1Z5S - chains A and C of the 4 polymer chains in the assembly; structure by X-ray diffraction, 3.01 A resolution.

Chain A:
Molecule: Ubiquitin-conjugating enzyme E2 I
From: Homo sapiens
Notes: EC 6.3.2.19
UniProtKB: P63279 (UBE2I_HUMAN); residue numbers follow UniProt; this construct covers 1-158
Sequence (158 residues; row label = number of the first residue in the row):
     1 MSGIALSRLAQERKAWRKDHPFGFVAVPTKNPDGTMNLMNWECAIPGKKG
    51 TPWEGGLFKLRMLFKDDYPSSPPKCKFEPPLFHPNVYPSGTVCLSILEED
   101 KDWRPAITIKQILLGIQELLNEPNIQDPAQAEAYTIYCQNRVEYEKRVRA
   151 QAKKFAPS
Disordered / not traced: 1, 158
UniProt features mapped onto this chain:
  - region: Arg-13 to Lys-18 (Interaction with SUMO1)
  - active site: Cys-93 (Glycyl thioester intermediate)
  - site: Ile-4 (Interaction with RANBP2), Val-25 (Interaction with RANBP2), Leu-57 (Interaction with RANBP2), Asp-100, Lys-101 (Substrate binding)
  - modified residue: Ser-2 (N-acetylserine), Lys-65 (N6-acetyllysine), Ser-71 (Phosphoserine)
  - cross-link (Glycyl lysine isopeptide (Lys-Gly)): Lys-18 (interchain with G-Cter in SUMO2), Lys-48 (interchain with G-Cter in SUMO2), Lys-49 (interchain with G-Cter in SUMO1), Lys-101 (interchain with G-Cter in SUMO2)
  - mutagenesis: Arg-13 to Lys-14 (Impairs binding to SUMO1 and catalytic activity), Arg-17 to Lys-18 (Impairs binding to SUMO1 and catalytic activity), Phe-22 (F22A: Impairs binding to RANBP2), Val-25 (V25A: Impairs binding to RANBP2), Val-27 (V27A: Impairs binding to RANBP2), Glu-42 (E42A: Slightly impairs binding to RANBP2), Lys-48 (K48A: Slightly impairs binding to RANBP2), Glu-54 (E54A: Slightly impairs binding to RANBP2), Leu-57 (L57A: Impairs binding to RANBP2), Lys-59 (K59A: Impairs binding to RANBP2), Arg-61 (R61A: Slightly impairs binding to RANBP2), Asn-85 (N85Q: Impairs catalytic activity), 4 further mutagenesis entries in UniProt
Reported in the primary citation:
  - catalytic residues: Cys-93
  - catalytic residues: Asn-85 (proposed by the authors, not directly observed)

Chain C:
Molecule: Ran GTPase-activating protein 1
From: Homo sapiens
Notes: fragment: C-terminal domain
UniProtKB: P46060 (RGP1_HUMAN); residues 418-587 here = UniProt positions 418-587
Sequence (172 residues; numbered 416 to 587; the number before each row is that of its first residue):
   416 SLNTGEPAPVLSSPPPADVSTFLAFPSPEKLLRLGPKSSVLIAQQTDTSD
   466 PEKVVSAFLKVSSVFKDEATVRMAVQDAVDALMQKAFNSSSFNSNTFLTR
   516 LLVHMGLLKSEDKVKAIANLYGPLMALNHMVQQDYFPKALAPLLLAFVTK
   566 PNSALESCSFARHSLLQTLYKV
Disordered / not traced: 416-431
Differences from the reference sequence: cloning artifact (416-417)
UniProt features mapped onto this chain:
  - motif: Leu-523 to Glu-526 (SUMO conjugation)
  - site (Hydrophobic interaction with UBE2I): Phe-562, Lys-565
  - modified residue: Ser-428 (Phosphoserine), Ser-435 (Phosphoserine), Thr-436 (Phosphothreonine), Ser-442 (Phosphoserine), Lys-524 (N6-acetyllysine)
  - cross-link (Glycyl lysine isopeptide (Lys-Gly)): Lys-452 (interchain with G-Cter in SUMO2), Lys-524 (interchain with G-Cter in SUMO1), Lys-586 (interchain with G-Cter in SUMO2)
  - mutagenesis: Lys-524 (K524R: Loss of cross-link to SUMO1. Abolishes association with nuclear pores during interphase, and with mitotic spindles during mitosis)
Reported in the primary citation:
  - post-translational modification sites: Lys-524

Interface between chain A and chain C:
Contacting residue pairs (21; chain A residue first):
  Lys-74(A) with Glu-526(C), salt bridge
  Tyr-87(A) with Lys-524(C); Ser-525(C), hydrogen bond (side chain-backbone); Glu-526(C)
  Ser-89(A) with Glu-526(C), hydrogen bond
  Thr-91(A) with Glu-526(C), hydrogen bond
  Cys-93(A) with Lys-524(C), hydrogen bond
  Asp-127(A) with Lys-524(C), salt bridge
  Pro-128(A) with Leu-523(C); Lys-524(C); Phe-562(C), hydrophobic; Lys-565(C)
  Ala-129(A) with Leu-523(C), hydrophobic; Lys-524(C)
  Ala-131(A) with Leu-523(C); Phe-562(C), hydrophobic
  Tyr-134(A) with Phe-562(C), hydrophobic; Lys-565(C)
  Thr-135(A) with Pro-557(C); Leu-558(C); Ala-561(C)
Also at the interface, not in a pair above, chain A (14 interface residues in all): Ile-125, Gln-130, Gln-139
Also at the interface, not in a pair above, chain C (11 interface residues in all): Leu-513, Leu-517
Interface features reported in the paper:
  - pairs named by the authors: Tyr-87(A)/Lys-524(C), Asp-127(A)/Lys-524(C), Pro-128(A)/Lys-524(C), Ala-129(A)/Lys-524(C)

Overview:
14 residues of chain A and 11 residues of chain C are in contact; the contacts include 4 hydrogen bonds and 2
salt bridges. Among the polar pairs are Lys-74(A)/Glu-526(C), Asp-127(A)/Lys-524(C) and Tyr-87(A)/Ser-525(C).
The authors report contacts between Tyr-87(A) and Lys-524(C), Asp-127(A) and Lys-524(C) and Pro-128(A) and
Lys-524(C) among others. From the paper: catalytic residues Cys-93(A) and Asn-85(A); a modification site at
Lys-524(C).
Here chain A is Ubiquitin-conjugating enzyme E2 I and chain C is Ran GTPase-activating protein 1, both from
Homo sapiens. Entry 1Z5S (Crystal structure of a complex between UBC9, SUMO-1, RANGAP1 and NUP358/RANBP2) was
determined by X-ray diffraction.
